PDB entry 7VFG | electron microscopy, 3.87 A resolution | chains C and B of the 6 polymer chains in the assembly

Chain C (and B):
Protein: Scaffold protein D13
Organism: Vaccinia virus (strain Western Reserve)
Notes: chain B of this document is another copy of the same molecule, construct and numbering; everything in this record applies to it too
UniProtKB: P68440 (D13_VACCW); residues 1-548 here = UniProt positions 1-548
Chain sequence (549 residues; each row starts with the number of its first residue; numbering starts at 0):
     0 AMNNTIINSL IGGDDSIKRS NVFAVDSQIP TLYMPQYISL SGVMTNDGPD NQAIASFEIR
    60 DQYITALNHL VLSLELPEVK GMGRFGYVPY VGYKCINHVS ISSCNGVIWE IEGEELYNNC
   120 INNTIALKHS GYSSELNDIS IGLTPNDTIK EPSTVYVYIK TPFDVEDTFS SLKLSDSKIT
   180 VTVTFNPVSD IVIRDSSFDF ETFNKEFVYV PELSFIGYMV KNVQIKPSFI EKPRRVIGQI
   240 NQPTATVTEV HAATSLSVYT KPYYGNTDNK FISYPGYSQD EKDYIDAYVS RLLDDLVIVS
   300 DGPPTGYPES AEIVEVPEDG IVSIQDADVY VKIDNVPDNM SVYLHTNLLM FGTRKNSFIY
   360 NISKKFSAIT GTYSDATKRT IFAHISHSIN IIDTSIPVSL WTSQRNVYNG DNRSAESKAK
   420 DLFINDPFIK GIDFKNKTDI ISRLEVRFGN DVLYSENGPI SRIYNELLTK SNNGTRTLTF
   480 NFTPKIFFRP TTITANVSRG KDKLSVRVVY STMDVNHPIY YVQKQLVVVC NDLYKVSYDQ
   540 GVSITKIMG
Unresolved in the structure: 0-17, 46-48, 548
Construct notes: expression tag (0)
Curated features (UniProtKB/Swiss-Prot):
  - mutagenesis: Lys17 (K17R: Confers 30% resistance to rifampicin), Val24 (V24F: Confers 35% resistance to rifampicin), Asp25 (D25N: Confers 60% resistance to rifampicin; D25V: Confers 45% resistance to rifampicin), Ser26 (S26C: Confers 40% resistance to rifampicin), Gln27 (Q27K: Confers 50% resistance to rifampicin), Thr30 (T30I: Confers 50% resistance to rifampicin), Met33 (M33I: Confers 20% resistance to rifampicin), Cys94 (C94Y: Confers 30% resistance to rifampicin), Asp175 (D175Y: Confers 50% resistance to rifampicin), Val222 (V222A: Confers 40% resistance to rifampicin), Ser227 (S227L: Confers 50% resistance to rifampicin), Arg234 (R234I: Confers 50% resistance to rifampicin), 11 further mutagenesis entries in UniProt
From the paper describing this entry:
  - self-association interface (contacts with another copy of this molecule); pairs are residue here / residue on that copy: Asp325-Arg353 (salt bridge), Gln324, Asn355, Ser356

How chain C and chain B interact:
Residue-residue contacts (58):
  Ser19(C) - Phe487(B)
  Gln27(C) - Ser19(B)
  Ile28(C) - Arg18(B)
  Ile28(C) - Ser19(B)  hydrogen bond (backbone-backbone)
  Pro29(C) - Arg18(B)  hydrogen bond (backbone-side chain)
  Pro29(C) - Ser19(B)
  Thr30(C) - Ser19(B)  hydrogen bond (side chain-backbone)
  Thr30(C) - Val21(B)
  Leu31(C) - Arg18(B)
  Thr167(C) - Val21(B)
  Thr167(C) - Phe22(B)
  Phe168(C) - Val21(B)
  Phe168(C) - Phe22(B)
  Lys172(C) - Phe22(B)  hydrogen bond (side chain-backbone)
  Val219(C) - Phe22(B)  hydrophobic
  Gln223(C) - Asn20(B)  hydrogen bond (backbone-side chain)
  Gln223(C) - Ala23(B)
  Lys225(C) - Ala23(B)
  Phe228(C) - Ser26(B)
  Glu280(C) - Glu134(B)
  Lys331(C) - Ala375(B)
  Lys331(C) - Thr376(B)
  Asp333(C) - Ser373(B)  hydrogen bond
  Asp333(C) - Asp374(B)
  Asp333(C) - Ala375(B)  hydrogen bond (side chain-backbone)
  Lys436(C) - Glu134(B)  salt bridge
  Tyr453(C) - Tyr36(B)  hydrophobic
  Pro458(C) - Tyr155(B)
  Ile459(C) - Ser213(B)
  Ser460(C) - Tyr36(B)
  Ile462(C) - His128(B)
  Tyr463(C) - Tyr36(B)
  Tyr463(C) - His68(B)  hydrogen bond (side chain-backbone)
  Tyr463(C) - Ser213(B)
  Tyr463(C) - Phe214(B)
  Tyr463(C) - Ile215(B)  hydrogen bond (side chain-backbone)
  Glu465(C) - Ile124(B)
  Glu465(C) - His128(B)  salt bridge
  Leu466(C) - Ile124(B)  hydrophobic
  Leu466(C) - Tyr157(B)  hydrophobic
  Leu467(C) - His68(B)
  Lys469(C) - Ile124(B)
  Thr476(C) - Tyr36(B)
  Thr478(C) - Pro34(B)
  Thr478(C) - Tyr36(B)
  Phe479(C) - Met33(B)  hydrophobic
  Phe479(C) - Pro34(B)
  Phe481(C) - Tyr32(B)  hydrogen bond (backbone-side chain)
  Thr482(C) - Tyr32(B)
  Phe486(C) - Ser26(B)
  Phe486(C) - Gln27(B)  hydrogen bond (backbone-backbone)
  Phe487(C) - Gln27(B)
  Arg488(C) - Gln27(B)  hydrogen bond (backbone-backbone)
  Arg488(C) - Ile28(B)
  Arg488(C) - Pro29(B)
  Thr490(C) - Pro29(B)
  Thr490(C) - Tyr32(B)
  Ile492(C) - Met33(B)  hydrophobic
Other interface residues (no listed pair), chain C (49 interface residues in all): Val21, Ala65, Ser170, Tyr217, Val222, Tyr329, Ile332, Ser470, Asn471, Leu477, Asn480, Ile485
Other interface residues (no listed pair), chain B (34 interface residues in all): Val24, Asp25, Val70, Asp166, Thr167, Tyr217

Overview:
49 residues of chain C and 34 residues of chain B are in contact, with 12 hydrogen bonds and 2 salt bridges.
Among the polar pairs are Lys436(C)-Glu134(B), Glu465(C)-His128(B) and Pro29(C)-Arg18(B). UniProt lists 23
mutagenesis sites on chain C. The paper reports a self-association interface involving Gln324(C), Asp325(C)
and Arg353(C) among others.
Chain C and chain B are both Scaffold protein D13 (Vaccinia virus (strain Western Reserve)); the structure,
Cryo-EM structure of Vaccinia virus scaffolding protein D13 trimer doublet, was determined by electron
microscopy (same publication as 7VFD, 7VFE, 7VFF and 7VFH).
